6EW7 - chains A and B; structure by X-ray diffraction, 1.60 A resolution.

== Chain A (and B) ==
Protein: B-cell lymphoma 6 protein
Source organism: Homo sapiens
Notes: chain B of this document is another copy of the same molecule, construct and numbering; everything in this record applies to it too
UniProt: P41182 (BCL6_HUMAN); residues 7-128 here = UniProt positions 7-128
Sequence (122 residues; numbered 7 to 128; the number before each row is that of its first residue):
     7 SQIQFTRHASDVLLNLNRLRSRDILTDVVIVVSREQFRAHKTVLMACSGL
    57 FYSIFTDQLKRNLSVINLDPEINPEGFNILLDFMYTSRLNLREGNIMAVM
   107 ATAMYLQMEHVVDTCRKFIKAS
Differences from the reference sequence: conflict Q8 (Cys in P41182), R67 (Cys in P41182), N84 (Cys in P41182)
Curated features (UniProtKB/Swiss-Prot):
  - mutagenesis: N21 (N21K: Abolishes interaction with NCOR2 and HDAC2, no effect on interaction with CTBP1 and transcriptional autoinhibition; when associated with A-116 and 376-Q--Q-379), S59 (S59A: Abolished ubiquitination by the SCF(FBXL17) complex), H116 (H116A: Abolishes interaction with NCOR2 and HDAC2, no effect on interaction with CTBP1 and transcriptional autoinhibition; when associated with K-21 and 376-Q--Q-379)
Residues lining bound ligands:
  - C1W (2-chloranyl-4-[[5-chloranyl-4-[(4-fluorophenyl)amino]pyrimidin-2-yl]amino]benzoic acid), molecule 1: N21, R24, L25
  - C1W, molecule 2: M51, A52, C53, S54, G55, Y58, Q113

== How chain A and chain B interact ==
Contacting residue pairs - 73 pairs, chain A then chain B:
  Q8(A) - R94(B)  hydrogen bond (side chain-backbone)
  Q8(A) - L95(B)
  Q8(A) - N96(B)
  I9(A) - S93(B)
  I9(A) - R94(B)
  I9(A) - L95(B)  hydrogen bond (backbone-backbone)
  I9(A) - L97(B)  hydrophobic
  Q10(A) - S93(B)
  Q10(A) - R94(B)
  F11(A) - F89(B)  hydrophobic
  F11(A) - S93(B)  hydrogen bond (backbone-backbone)
  F11(A) - L95(B)  hydrophobic
  F11(A) - H116(B)
  F11(A) - T120(B)
  H14(A) - L19(B)
  H14(A) - C53(B)
  H14(A) - F89(B)  hydrogen bond (side chain-backbone)
  H14(A) - M90(B)  hydrogen bond (side chain-backbone)
  H14(A) - S93(B)
  A15(A) - A15(B)
  A15(A) - S16(B)
  A15(A) - S93(B)
  S16(A) - A15(B)
  V18(A) - L19(B)  hydrophobic
  V18(A) - A52(B)
  V18(A) - C53(B)  hydrophobic
  L19(A) - H14(B)
  L19(A) - V18(B)  hydrophobic
  N21(A) - A52(B)  hydrogen bond (side chain-backbone)
  L22(A) - T48(B)
  L25(A) - M51(B)  hydrophobic
  R28(A) - Y58(B)  hydrogen bond
  I30(A) - M51(B)  hydrophobic
  I30(A) - R67(B)
  L31(A) - K47(B)
  L31(A) - T48(B)
  L31(A) - M51(B)  hydrophobic
  L31(A) - R67(B)
  H46(A) - T48(B)
  K47(A) - L31(B)
  T48(A) - L22(B)
  T48(A) - L31(B)
  T48(A) - H46(B)
  M51(A) - L25(B)  hydrophobic
  M51(A) - I30(B)  hydrophobic
  M51(A) - L31(B)  hydrophobic
  A52(A) - V18(B)
  A52(A) - N21(B)  hydrogen bond (backbone-side chain)
  C53(A) - H14(B)
  C53(A) - V18(B)  hydrophobic
  Y58(A) - R28(B)  hydrogen bond
  T62(A) - I30(B)
  R67(A) - I30(B)
  R67(A) - L31(B)
  F89(A) - F11(B)  hydrophobic
  F89(A) - H14(B)  hydrogen bond (backbone-side chain)
  M90(A) - H14(B)  hydrogen bond (backbone-side chain)
  S93(A) - I9(B)
  S93(A) - Q10(B)  hydrogen bond (backbone-side chain)
  S93(A) - F11(B)  hydrogen bond (backbone-backbone)
  S93(A) - H14(B)
  S93(A) - A15(B)
  R94(A) - Q8(B)  hydrogen bond (backbone-side chain)
  R94(A) - I9(B)
  R94(A) - Q10(B)
  L95(A) - Q8(B)
  L95(A) - I9(B)  hydrogen bond (backbone-backbone)
  L95(A) - F11(B)  hydrophobic
  N96(A) - Q8(B)
  L97(A) - I9(B)  hydrophobic
  H116(A) - F11(B)
  H116(A) - R13(B)
  T120(A) - F11(B)
Interface residues without a listed pair, chain A (38 interface residues in all): R13, D17, V49, T92, V117
Interface residues without a listed pair, chain B (37 interface residues in all): D17, V49, T62, V117

== In short ==
38 residues of chain A face 37 of chain B across their interface, with 15 hydrogen bonds. Polar contacts
include Q8(A)-R94(B), H14(A)-F89(B) and H14(A)-M90(B). Chain A binds compound C1W. From UniProt: 3 mutagenesis
sites on chain A.
Both chains are B-cell lymphoma 6 protein (Homo sapiens). Entry 6EW7 (Crystal structure of the BCL6 BTB domain
in complex with anilinopyrimidine ligand) was determined by X-ray diffraction (same publication as 6EW6 and
6EW8).
